PDB entry 4B3P | X-ray diffraction, 4.84 A resolution (low resolution: residue-level contacts below are approximate; hydrogen-bond / salt-bridge calls are withheld) | chains A and D of the 4 polymer chains in the assembly

# Chain A
Protein: Reverse transcriptase/ribonuclease H
From: Human immunodeficiency virus 1
Notes: EC 2.7.7.49, 2.7.7.7, 3.1.26.13, 3.4.23.16, 3.1.13.2
Reference sequence: P04585 (POL_HV1H2); residues 1-560 here correspond to UniProt positions 588-1147 (UniProt number = residue number + 587)
Amino-acid sequence (560 residues; each row starts with the number of its first residue):
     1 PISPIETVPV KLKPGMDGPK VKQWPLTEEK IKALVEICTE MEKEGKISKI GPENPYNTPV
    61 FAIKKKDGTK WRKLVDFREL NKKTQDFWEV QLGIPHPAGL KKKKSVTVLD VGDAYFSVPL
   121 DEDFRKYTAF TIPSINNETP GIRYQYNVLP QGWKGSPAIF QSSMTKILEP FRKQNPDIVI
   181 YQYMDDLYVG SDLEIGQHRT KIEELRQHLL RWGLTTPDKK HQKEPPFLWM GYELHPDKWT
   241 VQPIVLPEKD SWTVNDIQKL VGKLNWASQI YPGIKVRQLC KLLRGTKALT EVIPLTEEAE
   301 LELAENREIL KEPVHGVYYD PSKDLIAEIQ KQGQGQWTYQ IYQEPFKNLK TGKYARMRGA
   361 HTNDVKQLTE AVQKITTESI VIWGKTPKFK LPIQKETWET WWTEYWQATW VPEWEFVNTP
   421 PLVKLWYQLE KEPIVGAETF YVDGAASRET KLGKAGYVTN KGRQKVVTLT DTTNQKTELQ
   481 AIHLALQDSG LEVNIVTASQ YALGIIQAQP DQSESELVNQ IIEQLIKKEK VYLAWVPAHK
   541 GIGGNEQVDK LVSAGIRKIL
Disordered / not traced: 1-4, 60-74, 112-121, 133-134, 246-249, 534-535, 557-560
Construct notes: engineered mutation Gly68 (Ser655 in P04585), Lys83 (Arg670 in P04585), Val411 (Ile998 in P04585), Ser447 (Asn1034 in P04585), Lys461 (Arg1048 in P04585), His483 (Tyr1070 in P04585), Ala498 (Asp1085 in P04585), Ile559 (Val1146 in P04585)
What the authors report for this chain:
  - mutagenesis - D498A: abolished catalytic activity (citing earlier work)
  - mutagenesis - G333D, G333E, G335C, G335D, N348I, A360I, A360V, Q509L: decreased catalytic activity (citing earlier work)

# Chain D
Molecule: 29-nt DNA strand
Notes: fragment: primer dna
Sequence (29 nucleotides; row label = number of the first residue in the row):
     1 GTGGTCGTAT GCCTATAGTT ATTGTGGCC
Disordered / not traced: 22-29

# Interface between chain A and chain D
Pairs across the interface (18; chain A residue first):
  Gly152(A) - DA21(D)
  Met230(A) - DG18(D)
  Met230(A) - DT19(D)
  Gly231(A) - DG18(D)
  Gly231(A) - DT19(D)
  Asn255(A) - DA15(D)
  Asn255(A) - DT16(D)
  Gln258(A) - DT16(D)
  Lys259(A) - DT16(D)
  Lys259(A) - DA17(D)
  Gly262(A) - DA17(D)
  Lys263(A) - DA17(D)
  Trp266(A) - DG18(D)
  Leu289(A) - DA15(D)
  Gly359(A) - DG7(D)
  Arg448(A) - DT2(D)
  Gln475(A) - DG4(D)
  Glu514(A) - DC6(D)
Also at the interface, not in a pair above, chain A (20 interface residues in all): Gln151, Met184, Gln242, Ala360, His361, Tyr501
Also at the interface, not in a pair above, chain D (12 interface residues in all): DT5, DT20

# Summary
Chain A and chain D form an interface of 20 and 12 residues respectively. From the paper: G333D, G333E and
G335C of chain A, among others, reduce catalytic activity; D498A of chain A abolishes catalytic activity; 9
substitutions were tested in all.
Chain A is Reverse transcriptase/ribonuclease H (Human immunodeficiency virus 1) and chain D is a 29-nt DNA
strand; the structure, Structures of HIV-1 RT and RNA-DNA Complex Reveal a Unique RT Conformation and
Substrate Interface, was determined by X-ray diffraction together with 4B3O and 4B3Q from the same study.
